Entry 5Z7L (X-ray diffraction, 2.02 A resolution); this record covers chains A and C of the 4 polymer chains in the assembly.

# Chain A
Protein: Calcium-binding and coiled-coil domain-containing protein 2
From: Homo sapiens
UniProt: Q13137 (CACO2_HUMAN); residues 10-126 here = UniProt positions 10-126
Chain sequence (117 residues; row label = number of the first residue in the row):
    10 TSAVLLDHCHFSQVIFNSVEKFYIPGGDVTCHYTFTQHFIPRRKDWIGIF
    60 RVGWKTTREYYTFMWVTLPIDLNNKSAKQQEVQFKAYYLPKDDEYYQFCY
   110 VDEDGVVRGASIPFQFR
Unresolved in the structure: 10-17
What the authors report for this chain:
  - mutagenesis - V61E, Y104R, Q106E: decreased co-localization with 5-azacytidine-induced protein 2 (chain C)
  - post-translational modification sites: T39, S120 (citing earlier work)
  - contacts within the chain: F107-S120 (hydrogen bond), S120-I121 (hydrogen bond)
  - mutagenesis - T39E: unchanged binding to 5-azacytidine-induced protein 2 (chain C)
  - mutagenesis - S120E: abolished expression

# Chain C
Protein: 5-azacytidine-induced protein 2
From: Homo sapiens
UniProt: Q9H6S1 (AZI2_HUMAN); residues 33-75 here = UniProt positions 33-75
Chain sequence (43 residues; numbered 33 to 75; the number before each row is that of its first residue):
    33 ESVASHFALVTAYEDIKKRLKDSEKENSLLKKRIRFLEEKLIA
What the authors report for this chain:
  - self-association interface (contacts with another copy of this molecule); pairs are residue here / residue on that copy: S37-H38 (hydrogen bond), R65-E70, L41, V42, Y45, I48, K49, R51, L52, S55, E56, E58, N59, L62, K63, I66, L69, L73
  - mutagenesis - S37K, A44E: decreased co-localization with Calcium-binding and coiled-coil domain-containing protein 2 (chain A)
  - mutagenesis - S37K, A44E: abolished binding to TBK1

# How chain A and chain C interact
Pairs across the interface - 24 pairs, chain A then chain C:
  F20(A) with V35(C), hydrophobic; A36(C), hydrophobic; F39(C)
  K30(A) with R51(C)
  F31(A) with R51(C)
  V61(A) with L41(C), hydrophobic; A44(C), hydrophobic
  G62(A) with L41(C)
  W63(A) with S37(C), hydrogen bond (backbone-side chain); A40(C), hydrophobic
  K64(A) with S37(C)
  T65(A) with E33(C)
  T66(A) with E33(C), hydrogen bond (backbone-side chain)
  Y104(A) with I48(C), hydrophobic; R51(C)
  Q106(A) with A40(C), hydrogen bond (side chain-backbone)
  V116(A) with A36(C), hydrophobic
  A119(A) with A40(C), hydrophobic; T43(C)
  S120(A) with T43(C)
  I121(A) with D47(C)
  P122(A) with A44(C); D47(C); I48(C), hydrophobic
The authors on this interface:
  - interface residues, chain A: F20(A), V61(A), G62(A), W63(A), K64(A), Y104(A), Q106(A), V116(A), A119(A), P122(A)
  - hot spots on chain A (mutagenesis) - V61E, Y104R, Q106E: abolished binding to 5-azacytidine-induced protein 2 (chain C)
  - hot spots on chain A (mutagenesis) - F20Q, A119E: decreased binding to 5-azacytidine-induced protein 2 (chain C)
  - hot spots on chain A (mutagenesis) - V61E, Y104R: decreased co-localization with 5-azacytidine-induced protein 2 (chain C)
  - interface residues, chain C: V35(C), A36(C), S37(C), F39(C), A40(C), L41(C), A44(C), I48(C), R51(C)
  - hot spots on chain C (mutagenesis) - I48A, K49E: decreased binding to Calcium-binding and coiled-coil domain-containing protein 2 (chain A)
  - hot spots on chain C (mutagenesis) - A36Q: increased binding to Calcium-binding and coiled-coil domain-containing protein 2 (chain A)
  - hot spots on chain C (mutagenesis) - S37K: decreased co-localization with Calcium-binding and coiled-coil domain-containing protein 2 (chain A)

# In short
16 residues of chain A face 12 of chain C across their interface, with 3 hydrogen bonds. Among the polar pairs
are W63(A)-S37(C), T66(A)-E33(C) and Q106(A)-A40(C). The paper reports that V61E, Y104R and Q106E of chain A
reduce co-localization with 5-azacytidine-induced protein 2 (chain C); interface residues F20(A), V61(A) and
V35(C) among others; 12 substitutions were tested in all.
Chain A is Calcium-binding and coiled-coil domain-containing protein 2 and chain C is 5-azacytidine-induced
protein 2, both from Homo sapiens; the structure, Crystal structure of NDP52 SKICH region in complex with
NAP1, was determined by X-ray diffraction (same publication as 5Z7A and 5Z7G).
